PDB entry 6K09 | X-ray diffraction, 2.25 A resolution | chains A and D of the 3 polymer chains in the assembly

Chain A:
Molecule: Nucleosome Assembly Protein
From: Caenorhabditis elegans
Reference sequence: Q19007 (Q19007_CAEEL); residue numbers follow UniProt; this construct covers 10-296
Sequence (308 residues; numbered -11 to 296; the number before each row is that of its first residue; numbers below 1 keep their minus sign (Met-11 is residue -11)):
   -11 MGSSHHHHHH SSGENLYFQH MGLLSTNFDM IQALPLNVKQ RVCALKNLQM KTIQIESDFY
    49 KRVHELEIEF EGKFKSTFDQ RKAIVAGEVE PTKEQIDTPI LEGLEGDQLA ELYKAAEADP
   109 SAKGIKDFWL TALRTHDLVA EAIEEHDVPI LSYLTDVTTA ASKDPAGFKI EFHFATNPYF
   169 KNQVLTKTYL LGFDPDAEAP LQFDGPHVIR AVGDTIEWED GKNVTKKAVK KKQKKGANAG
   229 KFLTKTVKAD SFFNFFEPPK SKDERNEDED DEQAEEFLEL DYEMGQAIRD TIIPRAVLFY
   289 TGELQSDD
Unresolved in the structure: -11 to 5, 219-230, 248-259
Differences from the reference sequence: initiating methionine (-11); expression tag (-10 to 9)

Chain D:
Molecule: Histone H2B 1, Histone H2A
From: Caenorhabditis elegans
Reference sequence: chimeric construct of P04255, P09588: residues 30-121 from P04255 (H2B1_CAEEL) positions 30-121 (same numbers); residues 122-234 from P09588 positions 9-121 (UniProt number = residue number - 113)
Sequence (207 residues; each row starts with the number of its first residue):
    28 HMRKESYSVY IYRVLKQVHP DTGVSSKAMS IMNSFVNDVF ERIAAEASRL AHYNKRSTIS
    88 SREIQTAVRL ILPGELAKHA VSEGTKAVTK YTSSKAKTGG KAKSRSSRAG LQFPVGRLHR
   148 ILRKGNYAQR VGAGAPVYLA AVLEYLAAEV LELAGNAARD NKKTRIAPRH LQLAVRNDEE
   208 LNKLLAGVTI AQGGVLPNIQ AVLLPKK
Unresolved in the structure: 28-29, 123-127, 216-234
Differences from the reference sequence: expression tag (28-29)
Swiss-Prot annotation at these positions:
  - glycosylation: Ser109 (O-linked (GlcNAc) serine)
  - cross-link (Glycyl lysine isopeptide (Lys-Gly)): Lys117 (interchain with G-Cter in ubiquitin), Lys234 (interchain with G-Cter in ubiquitin)
  - modified residue: Lys122 (N6-acetyllysine), Lys124 (N6-acetyllysine), Gln219 (N5-methylglutamine)

How chain A and chain D interact:
Contacting residue pairs (16):
  Gln96(A) - Arg192(D)
  Asp125(A) - Arg147(D)  salt bridge
  Ala128(A) - Lys151(D)  hydrogen bond (backbone-side chain)
  Glu129(A) - Arg147(D)
  Glu129(A) - Arg150(D)  salt bridge
  Glu129(A) - Lys151(D)
  Ile131(A) - Lys151(D)  hydrogen bond (backbone-side chain)
  Glu132(A) - Lys151(D)
  Ser294(A) - Tyr37(D)  hydrogen bond (backbone-side chain)
  Asp295(A) - Tyr37(D)  hydrogen bond
  Asp295(A) - Arg40(D)  salt bridge
  Asp295(A) - Ser131(D)
  Asp296(A) - Ser131(D)
  Asp296(A) - Arg132(D)  salt bridge
  Asp296(A) - Gly143(D)
  Asp296(A) - Arg147(D)  salt bridge
Other interface residues (no listed pair), chain A (10 interface residues in all): Gln293
Other interface residues (no listed pair), chain D (11 interface residues in all): Val36, Arg144

Overview:
The interface between chain A and chain D involves 10 residues on one side and 11 on the other, with 4
hydrogen bonds and 5 salt bridges. Polar contacts include Asp125(A)-Arg147(D), Glu129(A)-Arg150(D) and
Asp295(A)-Arg40(D).
Here chain A is Nucleosome Assembly Protein and chain D is Histone H2B 1, Histone H2A, both from
Caenorhabditis elegans. Entry 6K09 (Crystal structure B of ceNAP1-H2A-H2B complex) was determined by X-ray
diffraction.
